Entry 6KRQ (X-ray diffraction, 2.10 A resolution); this record covers chains A and D of the 10 polymer chains in the assembly.

Chain A (and D):
Protein: Peroxiredoxin
Organism: Aeropyrum pernix (strain ATCC 700893 / DSM 11879 / JCM 9820 / NBRC 100138 / K1)
Notes: EC 1.11.1.15; chain D of this document is another copy of the same molecule, construct and numbering; everything in this record applies to it too
UniProtKB: Q9Y9L0 (TDXH_AERPE); numbering as in UniProt (aligned over 2-245)
Chain sequence (244 residues; each row starts with the number of its first residue):
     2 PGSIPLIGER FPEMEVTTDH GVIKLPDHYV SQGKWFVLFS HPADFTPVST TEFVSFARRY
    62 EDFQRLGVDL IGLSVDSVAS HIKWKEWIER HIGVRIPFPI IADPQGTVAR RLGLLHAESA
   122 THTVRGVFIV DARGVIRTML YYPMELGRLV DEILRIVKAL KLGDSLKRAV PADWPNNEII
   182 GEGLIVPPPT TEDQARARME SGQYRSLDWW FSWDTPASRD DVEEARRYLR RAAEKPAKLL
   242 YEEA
Construct notes: engineered mutation S50 (Cys in Q9Y9L0), A80 (Phe in Q9Y9L0), S207 (Cys in Q9Y9L0), S213 (Cys in Q9Y9L0)
Curated features (UniProtKB/Swiss-Prot):
  - binding site (substrate): R126

Interface between chain A and chain D:
Contacting residue pairs - 15 pairs, chain A then chain D:
  T191(A) - V79(D)
  T192(A) - D20(D)
  T192(A) - H21(D)
  T192(A) - G22(D)
  T192(A) - I83(D)
  E193(A) - D20(D)  hydrogen bond (backbone-backbone)
  E193(A) - H21(D)
  E193(A) - I83(D)
  E193(A) - K86(D)  salt bridge
  R197(A) - R96(D)
  D209(A) - K84(D)  salt bridge
  W210(A) - A80(D)
  W210(A) - I83(D)  hydrophobic
  W210(A) - K84(D)
  W210(A) - E87(D)  hydrogen bond
Interface residues without a listed pair, chain A (9 interface residues in all): A196, M200, W211
Interface residues without a listed pair, chain D (12 interface residues in all): T19, H82

In short:
The interface between chain A and chain D involves 9 residues on one side and 12 on the other; the contacts
include 2 hydrogen bonds and 2 salt bridges. Among the polar pairs are E193(A)-K86(D), D209(A)-K84(D) and
W210(A)-E87(D).
Both chains are Peroxiredoxin (Aeropyrum pernix (strain ATCC 700893 / DSM 11879 / JCM 9820 / NBRC 100138 /
K1)). Entry 6KRQ (Peroxiredoxin from Aeropyrum pernix K1 (ApPrx) 0Cys F80A mutant) was determined by X-ray
diffraction, deposited together with 6KRK, 6KRM, 6KRP, 6KRR and 6KRS.
